PDB entry 3EPF | electron microscopy, 9.00 A resolution (very low resolution: no residue pairs are listed; an interface is given only as per-side residue counts) | chains 2 and 3 of the 5 polymer chains in the assembly

Chain 2:
Name: Protein VP2
From: Poliovirus type 2
Reference sequence: P06210 (POLG_POL2L); residues 10-271 here correspond to UniProt positions 79-340 (UniProt number = residue number + 69)
Chain sequence (262 residues; each row starts with the number of its first residue):
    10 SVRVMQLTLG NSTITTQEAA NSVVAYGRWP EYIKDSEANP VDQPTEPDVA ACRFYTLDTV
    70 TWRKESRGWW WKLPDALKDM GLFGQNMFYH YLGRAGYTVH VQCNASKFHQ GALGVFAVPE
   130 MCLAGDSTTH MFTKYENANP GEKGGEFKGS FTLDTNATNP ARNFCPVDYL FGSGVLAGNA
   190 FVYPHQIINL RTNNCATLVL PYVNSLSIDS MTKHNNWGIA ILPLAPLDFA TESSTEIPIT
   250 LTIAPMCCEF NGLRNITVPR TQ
Differences from the reference sequence: conflict Val-11 (Asp80 in P06210)
UniProt features mapped onto this chain:
  - site: Gln-271 (Cleavage)

Chain 3:
Name: Protein VP3
From: Poliovirus type 2
Reference sequence: P06210 (POLG_POL2L); residues 1-235 here correspond to UniProt positions 341-575 (UniProt number = residue number + 340)
Chain sequence (235 residues; row label = number of the first residue in the row):
     1 GLPVLNTPGS NQYLTADNYQ SPCAIPEFDV TPPIDIPGEV RNMMELAEID TMIPLNLTNQ
    61 RKNTMDMYRV ELNDAAHSDT PILCLSLSPA SDPRLAHTML GEILNYYTHW AGSLKFTFLF
   121 CGSMMATGKL LVSYAPPGAE APKSRKEAML GTHVIWDIGL QSSCTMVVPW ISNTTYRQTI
   181 NDSFTEGGYI SMFYQTRVVV PLSTPRKMDI LGFVSACNDF SVRLLRDTTH ISQEA

Interface between chain 2 and chain 3:
At this resolution (9 A) residue pairs are not listed: 18 residues of chain 2 and 22 of chain 3 lie at the interface.

Summary:
18 residues of chain 2 face 22 of chain 3 across their interface.
Here chain 2 is Protein VP2 and chain 3 is Protein VP3, both from Poliovirus type 2. Entry 3EPF (CryoEM
structure of poliovirus receptor bound to poliovirus type 2) was determined by electron microscopy, deposited
together with 3URO, 3EPC and 3EPD.
